Entry 9AXK (electron microscopy, 3.80 A resolution); this record covers chains N and J of the 10 polymer chains in the assembly.

Chain N (and J):
Protein: Transmembrane protein gp41
Organism: Human immunodeficiency virus 1
Notes: chain J of this document is another copy of the same molecule, construct and numbering; everything in this record applies to it too
UniProt: A0A0B5KUY7 (A0A0B5KUY7_9HIV1); residues 511-665 here correspond to UniProt positions 505-659 (UniProt number = residue number - 6)
Sequence (155 residues; each row starts with the number of its first residue):
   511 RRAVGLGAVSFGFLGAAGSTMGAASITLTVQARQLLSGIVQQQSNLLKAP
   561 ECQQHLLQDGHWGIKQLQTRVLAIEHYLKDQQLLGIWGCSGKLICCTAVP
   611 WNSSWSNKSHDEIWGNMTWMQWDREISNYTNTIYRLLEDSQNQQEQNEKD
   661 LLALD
Disordered / not traced: 511-521, 547-560, 663-665 (chain J: 511-515, 548-563, 663-665)
Sequence notes: conflict Arg511 (Lys505 in A0A0B5KUY7), Ser520 (Ile514 in A0A0B5KUY7), Pro560 (Ile554 in A0A0B5KUY7), Cys562 (Ala556 in A0A0B5KUY7), Asp569 (Leu563 in A0A0B5KUY7), Gly570 (Thr564 in A0A0B5KUY7), His571 (Val565 in A0A0B5KUY7), His586 (Arg580 in A0A0B5KUY7), Cys606 (Thr600 in A0A0B5KUY7)
Glycans and other covalent adducts: N-acetylglucosamine (NAG) linked to Asn612

Chain N / chain J interface:
Residue-residue contacts (35):
  His571(N) with Gln568(J), hydrogen bond (side chain-backbone)
  Ile574(N) with Ile574(J), hydrophobic
  Lys575(N) with Gln568(J)
  Leu577(N) with Leu577(J), hydrophobic
  Gln578(N) with Leu567(J)
  Val581(N) with Arg580(J); Val581(J), hydrophobic; Ile584(J), hydrophobic
  Leu582(N) with Arg580(J)
  Glu585(N) with Arg580(J), salt bridge; Ile584(J)
  Leu588(N) with Ile584(J), hydrophobic; Leu588(J), hydrophobic
  Lys589(N) with Leu516(J)
  Gln592(N) with Leu516(J); Gly517(J), hydrogen bond (side chain-backbone); Leu546(J), hydrogen bond (side chain-backbone); Tyr587(J)
  Leu593(N) with Ser547(J)
  Ile596(N) with Arg543(J), hydrogen bond (backbone-side chain); Leu546(J), hydrophobic; Ser547(J)
  Glu648(N) with Arg543(J); Gln544(J), hydrogen bond (side chain-backbone)
  Asp649(N) with Gln544(J), hydrogen bond
  Gln651(N) with Arg543(J)
  Asn652(N) with Thr539(J), hydrogen bond (side chain-backbone); Arg543(J), hydrogen bond
  Glu655(N) with Arg543(J), salt bridge; Lys602(J); Leu603(J), hydrogen bond (side chain-backbone); Ile604(J)
  Glu658(N) with Lys602(J), salt bridge
  Lys659(N) with Ile604(J)
  Leu662(N) with Cys606(J), hydrophobic
Interface residues without a listed pair, chain N (24 interface residues in all): Ile584, Gly595, Arg645
Interface residues without a listed pair, chain J (21 interface residues in all): Val540

In short:
The interface between chain N and chain J involves 24 residues on one side and 21 on the other, with 9
hydrogen bonds and 3 salt bridges. Among the polar pairs are Glu585(N)-Arg580(J), Glu655(N)-Arg543(J) and
Glu658(N)-Lys602(J). N-acetylglucosamine is covalently linked to Asn612(N).
Both chains are Transmembrane protein gp41 (Human immunodeficiency virus 1). Entry 9AXK (HIV 16055.v8.3 SOSIP
Env in Complex with Base and N611 Epitope pAbs from Rabbit 2463) was determined by electron microscopy
together with 9ATZ, 9AXD, 9AXI, 9AY6, 9AYS and 9AYV from the same study.
